Entry 2UXC (X-ray diffraction, 2.90 A resolution); this record covers chains A and P of the 23 polymer chains in the assembly.

[Chain A]
Molecule: 16S ribosomal RNA
From: Thermus thermophilus
Sequence (1522 nucleotides; row label = number of the first residue in the row; note: 42 numbers in that range are skipped by the numbering (no residue carries them; nothing is unmodelled there); a row labelled like 190A-190L holds insertion residues (190A, then the next letters in order); numbering starts at 0):
     0 UUUGUUGGAG AGUUUGAUCC UGGCUCAGGG UGAACGCUGG CGGCGUGCCU AAGACAUGCA
    60 AGUCGUGCGG G
    73 CCGCGGGGUU UU
    88 ACUCCG
    95 UGGUC
   101 AGCGGCGGAC GGGUGAGUAA CGCGUGGGU
  129A G
   130 ACCUACCCGG AAGAGGGGGA CAACCCGGGG AAACUCGGGC UAAUCCCCCA UGUGGACCCG
   190 C
190A-190L CCCUUGGGGUGU
   191 GUCCAAAGGG CUUU
   216 GCCCGCUUCC GGAUGGGCCC GCGUCCCAUC AGCUAGUUGG UGGGGUAAUG GCCCACCAAG
   276 GCGACGACGG GUAGCCGGUC UGAGAGGAUG GCCGGCCACA GGGGCACUGA GACACGGGCC
   336 CCACUCCUAC GGGAGGCAGC AGUUAGGAAU CUUCCGCAAU GGGCGCAAGC CUGACGGAGC
   396 GACGCCGCUU GGAGGAAGAA GCCCUUCGGG GUGUAAACUC CUGAA
   442 CCCGGGACGA AACCCCCGAC GA
   474 GGGGACUGAC GGUACCGGG
   494 GUAAUAGCGC CGGCCAACUC CGUGCCAGCA GCCGCGGUAA UACGGAGGGC GCGAGCGUUA
   554 CCCGGAUUCA CUGGGCGUAA AGGGCGUGUA GGCGGCCUGG GGCGUCCCAU GUGAAAGACC
   614 ACGGCUCAAC CGUGGGGGAG CGUGGGAUAC GCUCAGGCUA GACGGUGGGA GAGGGUGGUG
   674 GAAUUCCCGG AGUAGCGGUG AAAUGCGCAG AUACCGGGAG GAACGCCGAU GGCGAAGGCA
   734 GCCACCUGGU CCACCCGUGA CGCUGAGGCG CGAAAGCGUG GGGAGCAAAC CGGAUUAGAU
   794 ACCCGGGUAG UCCACGCCCU AAACGAUGCG CGCUAGGUCU CUGGGUCU
   848 CCUGGGGGCC GAAGCUAACG CGUUAAGCGC GCCGCCUGGG GAGUACGGCC GCAAGGCUGA
   908 AACUCAAAGG AAUUGACGGG GGCCCGCACA AGCGGUGGAG CAUGUGGUUU AAUUCGAAGC
   968 AACGCGAAGA ACCUUACCAG GCCUUGACAU GCUAGG
 1003A G
  1004 AACCCGGGUG AAAGCCUGGG GUGCCCC
1030A-1030D GCGA
  1031 GGGGAGCCCU AGCACAGGUG CUGCAUGGCC GUCGUCAGCU CGUGCCGUGA GGUGUUGGGU
  1091 UAAGUCCCGC AACGAGCGCA ACCCCCGCCG UUAGUUGCCA GCGGUUCGGC CGGGCACUCU
  1151 AACGGGACUG CCCGCGAAA
  1171 GCGGGAGGAA GGAGGGGACG ACGUCUGGUC AGCAUGGCCC UUACGGCCUG GGCGACACAC
  1231 GUGCUACAAU GCCCACUACA AAGCGAUGCC ACCCGGCAAC GGGGAGCUAA UCGCAAAAAG
  1291 GUGGGCCCAG UUCGGAUUGG GGUCUGCAAC CCGACCCCAU GAAGCCGGAA UCGCUAGUAA
  1351 UCGCGGAUCA G
 1361A C
  1362 CAUGCCGCGG UGAAUACGUU CCCGGGCCUU GUACACACCG CCCGUCACGC CAUGGGAGCG
  1422 GGCUCUACCC GAAGUCGCCG GG
  1446 AGCCUACGGG
  1459 CAGGCGCCGA GGGUAGGGCC CGUGACUGGG GCGAAGUCGU AACAAGGUAG CUGUACCGGA
  1519 AGGUGCGGCU GGAUCACCUC CUUUCU
Unresolved in the structure: 0-4, 1535-1538
Bound ions: Mg2+ site 1: U12, C526, A914; Mg2+ site 2: G15, U920; Mg2+ site 3: G21, G22; Mg2+ site 4 near G21 (its only coordinating residue here); Mg2+ site 5: C48, G115; Mg2+ site 6 near A51 (its only coordinating residue here); Mg2+ site 7 near A53 (its only coordinating residue here); Mg2+ site 8: C58, U387; Mg2+ site 9: G61, U62, G105; Mg2+ site 10: G69, G70, U98; Mg2+ site 11: G107, G326; Mg2+ site 12: A109, G331; 107 more Mg2+ sites not listed; 21 more K+ sites not listed
Residues lining bound ligands: paromomycin (PAR): G1405, U1406, C1407, A1408, C1409, G1489, C1490, G1491, A1492, A1493, G1494, U1495, C1496

[Chain P]
Molecule: Ribosomal protein S16
From: Thermus thermophilus
UniProt: Q5SJH3 (RS16_THET8); residue numbers follow UniProt; this construct covers 1-88
Sequence (88 residues; row label = number of the first residue in the row):
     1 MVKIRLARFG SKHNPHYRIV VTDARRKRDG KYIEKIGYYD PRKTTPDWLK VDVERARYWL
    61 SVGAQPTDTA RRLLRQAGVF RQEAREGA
Unresolved in the structure: 85-88

[How chain A and chain P interact]
Residue-residue contacts (91):
  C43(A) - Lys12(P)  phosphate contact
  C43(A) - His13(P)  salt bridge to the phosphate
  G44(A) - Ser11(P)  phosphate contact
  G44(A) - Lys12(P)  hydrogen bond to the phosphate
  C110(A) - Arg25(P)  hydrogen bond to the sugar
  G111(A) - Arg25(P)  sugar contact
  G112(A) - Lys27(P)  phosphate contact
  A134(A) - Arg25(P)  base contact
  C135(A) - Met1(P)  hydrogen bond to the base
  C136(A) - Met1(P)  sugar contact
  C136(A) - Gly63(P)  hydrogen bond to the sugar
  C136(A) - Gln65(P)  hydrogen bond to the sugar
  C137(A) - Ser61(P)  hydrogen bond to the sugar
  C137(A) - Gly63(P)  sugar contact
  G227(A) - Val62(P)  hydrogen bond to the base
  A228(A) - Val2(P)  sugar contact
  A228(A) - Tyr58(P)  sugar contact
  A228(A) - Trp59(P)  phosphate contact
  A228(A) - Val62(P)  sugar contact
  U229(A) - Val2(P)  sugar contact
  U229(A) - Asp23(P)  hydrogen bond to the sugar
  U229(A) - Ile33(P)  phosphate contact
  U229(A) - Trp59(P)  phosphate contact
  G230(A) - Asp23(P)  sugar contact
  G230(A) - Arg25(P)  hydrogen bond to the sugar
  G309(A) - Gly30(P)  phosphate contact
  G309(A) - Lys31(P)  phosphate contact
  G310(A) - Arg26(P)  salt bridge to the phosphate
  G310(A) - Lys27(P)  salt bridge to the phosphate
  G310(A) - Gly30(P)  phosphate contact
  G310(A) - Lys31(P)  hydrogen bond to the phosphate
  C311(A) - Arg26(P)  salt bridge to the phosphate
  A374(A) - Tyr17(P)  hydrogen bond to the sugar
  U375(A) - Leu6(P)  hydrogen bond to the sugar
  U375(A) - Tyr17(P)  sugar contact
  U375(A) - Arg28(P)  hydrogen bond to the base
  U375(A) - Thr69(P)  hydrogen bond to the phosphate
  G376(A) - Arg5(P)  hydrogen bond to the phosphate
  G376(A) - Leu6(P)  hydrogen bond to the phosphate
  G376(A) - Arg28(P)  sugar contact
  G376(A) - Thr67(P)  hydrogen bond to the phosphate
  G377(A) - Lys3(P)  salt bridge to the phosphate
  G377(A) - Arg5(P)  salt bridge to the phosphate
  G377(A) - Ala24(P)  sugar contact
  G377(A) - Thr67(P)  phosphate contact
  C390(A) - Arg28(P)  hydrogen bond to the phosphate
  G391(A) - Arg8(P)  hydrogen bond to the phosphate
  G391(A) - Arg28(P)  salt bridge to the phosphate
  G392(A) - Arg8(P)  salt bridge to the phosphate
  G392(A) - Lys12(P)  phosphate contact
  G392(A) - His13(P)  salt bridge to the phosphate
  A393(A) - Lys12(P)  salt bridge to the phosphate
  A393(A) - His13(P)  salt bridge to the phosphate
  C449(A) - Arg42(P)  hydrogen bond to the base
  G450(A) - Pro41(P)  sugar contact
  G450(A) - Arg42(P)  sugar contact
  G450(A) - Lys43(P)  salt bridge to the phosphate
  A452(A) - Lys43(P)  salt bridge to the phosphate
  A452(A) - Arg72(P)  hydrogen bond to the phosphate
  A453(A) - Asp68(P)  sugar contact
  A453(A) - Arg72(P)  sugar contact
  C454(A) - Asp68(P)  sugar contact
  G462(A) - Gln82(P)  hydrogen bond to the sugar
  A463(A) - Arg75(P)  salt bridge to the phosphate
  A463(A) - Phe80(P)  phosphate contact
  A463(A) - Arg81(P)  hydrogen bond to the phosphate
  A463(A) - Gln82(P)  hydrogen bond to the sugar
  A463(A) - Glu83(P)  hydrogen bond to the sugar
  G474(A) - Arg75(P)  salt bridge to the phosphate
  G474(A) - Phe80(P)  phosphate contact
  G474(A) - Arg81(P)  hydrogen bond to the phosphate
  G474(A) - Glu83(P)  hydrogen bond to the sugar
  G475(A) - Arg81(P)  salt bridge to the phosphate
  A608(A) - Arg18(P)  hydrogen bond to the sugar
  A608(A) - Tyr32(P)  sugar contact
  A609(A) - Arg18(P)  salt bridge to the phosphate
  G616(A) - Thr45(P)  sugar contact
  G617(A) - Thr44(P)  sugar contact
  G617(A) - Thr45(P)  sugar contact
  C623(A) - Ser11(P)  hydrogen bond to the sugar
  C624(A) - Phe9(P)  phosphate contact
  C624(A) - Gly10(P)  phosphate contact
  C624(A) - Ser11(P)  hydrogen bond to the sugar
  C624(A) - Asn14(P)  hydrogen bond to the sugar
  C624(A) - His16(P)  sugar contact
  G625(A) - Phe9(P)  phosphate contact
  G625(A) - His16(P)  sugar contact
  U626(A) - Arg18(P)  salt bridge to the phosphate
  U626(A) - Lys35(P)  salt bridge to the phosphate
  U626(A) - Tyr38(P)  phosphate contact
  G627(A) - Lys35(P)  salt bridge to the phosphate
Interface residues without a listed pair, chain A (46 interface residues in all): G378, A451, C483, A607
Interface residues without a listed pair, chain P (51 interface residues in all): Ala7, Pro15, Asp29, Tyr39

[In short]
46 residues of chain A and 51 residues of chain P are in contact, with 31 hydrogen bonds and 20 salt bridges.
Among the polar pairs are C135(A)-Met1(P), G227(A)-Val62(P) and U375(A)-Arg28(P). Ligands of chain A:
paromomycin.
Here chain A is 16S ribosomal RNA and chain P is Ribosomal protein S16, both from Thermus thermophilus. Entry
2UXC (Crystal structure of an extended tRNA anticodon stem loop in complex with its cognate mRNA UCGU ...) was
determined by X-ray diffraction together with 2UXD and 2UXB from the same study.
